Entry 4IDD (X-ray diffraction, 1.50 A resolution); this record covers chain A.

[Chain A]
Molecule: Ripening-induced protein
Source organism: Fragaria vesca
Reference sequence: O23939 (O23939_FRAVE); residues 2-321 here correspond to UniProt positions 17-336 (UniProt number = residue number + 15)
Sequence (332 residues; row label = number of the first residue in the row; numbers below 1 keep their minus sign (Met-10 is residue -10)):
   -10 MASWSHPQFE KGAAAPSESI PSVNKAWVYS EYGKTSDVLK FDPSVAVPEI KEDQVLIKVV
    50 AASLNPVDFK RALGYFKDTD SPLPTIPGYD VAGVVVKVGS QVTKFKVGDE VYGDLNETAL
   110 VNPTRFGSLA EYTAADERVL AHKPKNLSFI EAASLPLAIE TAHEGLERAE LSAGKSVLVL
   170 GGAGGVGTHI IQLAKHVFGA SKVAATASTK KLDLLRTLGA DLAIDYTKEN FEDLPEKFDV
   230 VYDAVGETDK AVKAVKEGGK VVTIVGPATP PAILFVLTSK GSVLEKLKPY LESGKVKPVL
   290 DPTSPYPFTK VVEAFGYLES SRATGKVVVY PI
Not modelled in the structure: -10 to 0
Sequence notes: expression tag (-10 to 1)
Ligand contacts:
  - 2XX ((2R)-2-ethyl-4-hydroxy-5-methylfuran-3(2H)-one): Pro55, Val56, Lys59, Phe65, Ala108, Leu109, Ile253, Gly255, Val265, Leu266
  - NADPH (NDP; NADPH dihydro-nicotinamide-adenine-dinucleotide phosphate): Pro55, Val56, Lys59, Leu146, Thr150, Gly170, Ala172, Gly173, Gly174, Val175, Gly176, Thr195, Ala196, Ser197, Lys200, Tyr215, Ala233, Val234, Ile253, Val254, Phe264, Val265, Leu266, Leu307, Ser310, Arg311, Ala312, Thr313, Gly314

[In short]
Ligands of chain A: NADPH and compound 2XX.
Chain A is Ripening-induced protein (Fragaria vesca); the structure, Structure of the Fragaria x ananassa
enone oxidoreductase in complex with NADPH and EHMF, was determined by X-ray diffraction (same publication as
4IDA, 4IDB, 4IDC, 4IDE and 4IDF).
